5TMC - chains D and Z of the 7 polymer chains in the assembly; structure by X-ray diffraction, 2.71 A resolution.

# Chain D
Protein: DNA-directed RNA polymerase subunit beta'
Source organism: Thermus thermophilus
Notes: EC 2.7.7.6
UniProtKB: Q8RQE8 (RPOC_THET8); numbering as in UniProt (aligned over 1-1524)
Chain sequence (1524 residues; numbered 1 to 1524; the number before each row is that of its first residue):
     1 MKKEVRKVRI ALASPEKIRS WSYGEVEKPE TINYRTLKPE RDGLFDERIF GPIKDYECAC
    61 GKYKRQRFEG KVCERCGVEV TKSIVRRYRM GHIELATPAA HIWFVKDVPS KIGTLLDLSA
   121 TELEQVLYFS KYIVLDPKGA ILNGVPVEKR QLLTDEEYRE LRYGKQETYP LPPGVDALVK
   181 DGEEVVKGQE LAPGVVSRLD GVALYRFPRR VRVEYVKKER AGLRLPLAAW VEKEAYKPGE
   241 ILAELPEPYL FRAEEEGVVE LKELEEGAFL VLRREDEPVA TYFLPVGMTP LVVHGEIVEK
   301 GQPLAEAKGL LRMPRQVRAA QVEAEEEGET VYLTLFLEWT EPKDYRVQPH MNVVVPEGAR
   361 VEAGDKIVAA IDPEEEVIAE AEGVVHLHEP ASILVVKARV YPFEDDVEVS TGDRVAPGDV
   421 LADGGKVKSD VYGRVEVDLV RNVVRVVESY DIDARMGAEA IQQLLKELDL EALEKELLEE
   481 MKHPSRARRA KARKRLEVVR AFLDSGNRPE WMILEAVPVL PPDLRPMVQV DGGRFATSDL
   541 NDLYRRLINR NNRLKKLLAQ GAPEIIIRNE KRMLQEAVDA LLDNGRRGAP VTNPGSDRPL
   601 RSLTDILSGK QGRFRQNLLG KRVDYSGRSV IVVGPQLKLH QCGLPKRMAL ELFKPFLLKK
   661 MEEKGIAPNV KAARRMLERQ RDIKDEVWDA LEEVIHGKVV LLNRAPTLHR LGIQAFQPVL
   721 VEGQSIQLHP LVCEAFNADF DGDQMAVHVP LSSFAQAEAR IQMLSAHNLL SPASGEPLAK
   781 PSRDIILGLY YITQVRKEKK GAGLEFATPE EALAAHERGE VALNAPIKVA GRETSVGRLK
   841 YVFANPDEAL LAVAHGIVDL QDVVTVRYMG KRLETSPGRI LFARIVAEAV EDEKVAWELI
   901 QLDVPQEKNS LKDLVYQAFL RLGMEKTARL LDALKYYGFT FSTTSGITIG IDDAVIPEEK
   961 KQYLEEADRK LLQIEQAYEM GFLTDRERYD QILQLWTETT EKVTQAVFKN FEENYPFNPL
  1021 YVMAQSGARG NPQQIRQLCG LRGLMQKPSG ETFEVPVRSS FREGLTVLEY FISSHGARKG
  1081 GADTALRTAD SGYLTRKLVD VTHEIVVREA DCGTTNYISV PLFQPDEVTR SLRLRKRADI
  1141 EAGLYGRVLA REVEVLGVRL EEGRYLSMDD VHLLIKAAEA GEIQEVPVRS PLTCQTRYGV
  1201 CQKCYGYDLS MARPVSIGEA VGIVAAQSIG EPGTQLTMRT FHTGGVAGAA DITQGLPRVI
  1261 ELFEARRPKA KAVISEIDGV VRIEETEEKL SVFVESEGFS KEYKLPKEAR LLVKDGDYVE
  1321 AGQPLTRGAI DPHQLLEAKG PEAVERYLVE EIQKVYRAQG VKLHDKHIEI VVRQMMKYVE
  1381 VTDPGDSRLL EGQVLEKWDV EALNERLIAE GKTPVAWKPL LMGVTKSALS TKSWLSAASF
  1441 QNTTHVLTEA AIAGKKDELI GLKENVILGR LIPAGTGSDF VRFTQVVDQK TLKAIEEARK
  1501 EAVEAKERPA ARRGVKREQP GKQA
Unresolved in the structure: 1, 1506-1524
Ion coordination: Zn2+ site 1: Cys58, Cys60, Cys73, Cys76; Mg2+: Asp741, Asp743; Zn2+ site 2: Cys1112, Cys1194, Cys1201, Cys1204
Residues lining bound ligands: guanosine-5',3'-tetraphosphate: Leu708, Asn737, Arg783, Lys908, Arg1029, Glu1231, Gln1235

# Chain Z
Protein: unknown protein
Source organism: Thermus thermophilus
Chain sequence (48 residues; row label = number of the first residue in the row; X marks 48 residues of unknown identity (built as UNK)):
    11 XXXXXXXXXX XXXXXXXXXX XXXXXXXXXX XXXXXXXXXX XXXXXXXX

# How chain D and chain Z interact
Interface residues of chain D (facing chain Z), 4 residues: Gly1298, Phe1299, Ser1300, Lys1301

# In short
Chain D and chain Z make no direct contact in this assembly. Bound to chain D: guanosine-5',3'-tetraphosphate.
The Zn2+ site 1 is built by Cys58(D), Cys60(D), Cys73(D) and Cys76(D). Asp741(D) and Asp743(D) coordinate
Mg2+.
Here chain D is DNA-directed RNA polymerase subunit beta' and chain Z is unknown protein, both from Thermus
thermophilus. Entry 5TMC (Re-refinement of Thermus thermopiles DNA-directed RNA polymerase structure) was
determined by X-ray diffraction together with 5TMF from the same study.
